PDB entry 5JEA | X-ray diffraction, 2.65 A resolution | chains A and B of the 12 polymer chains in the assembly

[Chain A]
Protein: Exosome complex component RRP45
Organism: Saccharomyces cerevisiae (strain ATCC 204508 / S288c)
Reference sequence: Q05636 (RRP45_YEAST); residues 1-305 here = UniProt positions 1-305
Chain sequence (305 residues; row label = number of the first residue in the row):
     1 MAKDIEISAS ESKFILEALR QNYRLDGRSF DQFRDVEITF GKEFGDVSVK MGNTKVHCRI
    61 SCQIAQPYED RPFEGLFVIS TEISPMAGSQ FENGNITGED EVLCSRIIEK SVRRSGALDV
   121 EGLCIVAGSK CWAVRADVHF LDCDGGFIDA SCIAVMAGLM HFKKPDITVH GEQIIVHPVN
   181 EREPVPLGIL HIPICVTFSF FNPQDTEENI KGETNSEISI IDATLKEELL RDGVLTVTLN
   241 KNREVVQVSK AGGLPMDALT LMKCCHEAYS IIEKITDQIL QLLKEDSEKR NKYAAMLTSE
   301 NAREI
Unresolved in the structure: 1, 301-305

[Chain B]
Protein: Exosome complex component SKI6
Organism: Saccharomyces cerevisiae (strain ATCC 204508 / S288c)
Reference sequence: P46948 (RRP41_YEAST); residue numbers follow UniProt; this construct covers 1-246
Chain sequence (249 residues; numbered -2 to 246; the number before each row is that of its first residue; numbers below 1 keep their minus sign (Gly-2 is residue -2)):
    -2 GPHMSRLEIY SPEGLRLDGR RWNELRRFES SINTHPHAAD GSSYMEQGNN KIITLVKGPK
    58 EPRLKSQMDT SKALLNVSVN ITKFSKFERS KSSHKNERRV LEIQTSLVRM FEKNVMLNIY
   118 PRTVIDIEIH VLEQDGGIMG SLINGITLAL IDAGISMFDY ISGISVGLYD TTPLLDTNSL
   178 EENAMSTVTL GVVGKSEKLS LLLVEDKIPL DRLENVLAIG IAGAHRVRDL MDEELRKHAQ
   238 KRVSNASAR
Unresolved in the structure: -2 to 2, 246
Differences from the reference sequence: expression tag (-2 to 0)
Bound ions: Na+: Ser159, Val189, Gly191
Swiss-Prot annotation at these positions:
  - mutagenesis: Lys62 to Ser63 (Impairs RNA-binding (at the proposed ring entry site)), Arg95 to Arg96 (Impairs RNA-binding (at the proposed ring exit site))

[Chain A / chain B interface]
Contacting residue pairs (76):
  Glu99(A) with Thr102(B); Val105(B); Arg106(B), salt bridge
  Asp100(A) with Arg106(B), salt bridge
  Val102(A) with Arg95(B); Leu98(B), hydrophobic; Glu99(B)
  Leu103(A) with Arg106(B)
  Ser105(A) with Arg95(B), hydrogen bond
  Arg106(A) with Arg95(B); Arg96(B); Glu99(B), salt bridge; Glu202(B), salt bridge
  Glu109(A) with Arg95(B), salt bridge
  Lys110(A) with Glu99(B), salt bridge; Leu200(B); Glu202(B), salt bridge
  Arg114(A) with Glu202(B); Asp203(B), salt bridge
  Ser115(A) with Lys204(B), hydrogen bond (backbone-side chain)
  Thr206(A) with Phe155(B)
  Glu207(A) with Phe155(B)
  Asn209(A) with Lys195(B), hydrogen bond (backbone-side chain)
  Ile210(A) with Phe155(B), hydrophobic
  Lys211(A) with Asp156(B), salt bridge
  Asn215(A) with Lys195(B), hydrogen bond
  Glu217(A) with Lys195(B), salt bridge
  Asp232(A) with Lys110(B), salt bridge
  Arg243(A) with Pro206(B); Leu207(B), hydrogen bond (backbone-backbone); Asp208(B), salt bridge
  Glu244(A) with Lys204(B); Ile205(B)
  Val245(A) with Asp203(B); Lys204(B); Ile205(B), hydrogen bond (backbone-backbone); Leu207(B), hydrophobic; Leu210(B), hydrophobic
  Val246(A) with Asp203(B); Lys204(B)
  Gln247(A) with Val201(B)
  Val248(A) with Leu199(B); Leu200(B); Val201(B), hydrogen bond (backbone-backbone)
  Ser249(A) with Leu199(B)
  Lys250(A) with Leu196(B), hydrogen bond (side chain-backbone); Ser197(B), hydrogen bond (side chain-backbone); Leu198(B); Leu199(B), hydrogen bond (backbone-backbone)
  Ala251(A) with Ser103(B); Arg106(B); Leu198(B), hydrophobic
  Gly252(A) with Arg106(B); Met107(B); Ser197(B), hydrogen bond (backbone-backbone); Leu198(B)
  Gly253(A) with Arg106(B), hydrogen bond (backbone-backbone); Lys110(B)
  Leu254(A) with Lys110(B)
  Pro255(A) with Val190(B), hydrophobic; Lys195(B); Leu196(B)
  Met256(A) with Lys195(B); Leu196(B), hydrogen bond (backbone-backbone)
  Asp257(A) with Glu194(B); Lys195(B)
  Ala258(A) with Glu194(B), hydrogen bond (backbone-backbone); Leu214(B), hydrophobic
  Leu259(A) with Glu211(B)
  Leu261(A) with Leu196(B), hydrophobic; Leu199(B), hydrophobic
  Met262(A) with Leu210(B), hydrophobic; Glu211(B); Leu214(B), hydrophobic
  Cys265(A) with Leu207(B), hydrophobic
  His266(A) with Leu207(B)
Also at the interface, not in a pair above, chain A (47 interface residues in all): Thr97, Ile107, His191, Glu208, Gly212, Val234, Leu239, Tyr269
Also at the interface, not in a pair above, chain B (32 interface residues in all): Ile218

[In short]
Chain A and chain B form an interface of 47 and 32 residues respectively; the contacts include 14 hydrogen
bonds and 12 salt bridges. Among the polar pairs are Glu99(A)-Arg106(B), Asp100(A)-Arg106(B) and
Arg106(A)-Glu99(B). UniProt lists 4 mutagenesis sites on chain B.
Here chain A is Exosome complex component RRP45 and chain B is Exosome complex component SKI6, both from
Saccharomyces cerevisiae (strain ATCC 204508 / S288c). Entry 5JEA (Structure of a cytoplasmic 11-subunit RNA
exosome complex including Ski7, bound to RNA) was determined by X-ray diffraction.
